Entry 8IO2 (electron microscopy, 3.10 A resolution); this record covers chains B and H of the 17 polymer chains in the assembly.

[Chain B (and H)]
Protein: Ribulose bisphosphate carboxylase large chain
Source organism: Synechococcus sp. (strain ATCC 27144 / PCC 6301 / SAUG 1402/1)
Notes: EC 4.1.1.39; chain H of this document is another copy of the same molecule, construct and numbering; everything in this record applies to it too
UniProtKB: P00880 (RBL_SYNP6); residues 2-472 here = UniProt positions 2-472
Sequence (471 residues; numbered 2 to 472; the number before each row is that of its first residue):
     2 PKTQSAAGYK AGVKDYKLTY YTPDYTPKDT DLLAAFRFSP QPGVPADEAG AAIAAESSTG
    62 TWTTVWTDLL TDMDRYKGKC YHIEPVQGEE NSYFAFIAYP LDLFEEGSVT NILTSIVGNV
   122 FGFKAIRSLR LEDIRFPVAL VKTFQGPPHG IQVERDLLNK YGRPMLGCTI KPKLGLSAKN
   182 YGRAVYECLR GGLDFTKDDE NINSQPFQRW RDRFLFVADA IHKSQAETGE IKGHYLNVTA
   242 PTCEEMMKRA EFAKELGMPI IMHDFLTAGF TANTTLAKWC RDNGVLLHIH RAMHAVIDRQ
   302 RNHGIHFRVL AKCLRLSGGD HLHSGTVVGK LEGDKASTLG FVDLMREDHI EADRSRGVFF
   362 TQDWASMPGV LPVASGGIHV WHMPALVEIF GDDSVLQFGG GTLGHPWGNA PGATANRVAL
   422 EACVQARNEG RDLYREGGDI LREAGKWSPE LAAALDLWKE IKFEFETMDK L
Disordered / not traced: 2-18, 61-74, 331-334, 401-404, 459-472 (chain H: 2-17, 61-73, 175-176, 330-334, 401-404, 409, 459-472)
Curated features (UniProtKB/Swiss-Prot):
  - motif: Glu461 to Glu467 (Interacts with RbcX2)
  - active site (Proton acceptor): Lys172, His291
  - binding site (substrate): Asn120, Thr170, Lys174, Arg292, His324, Ser376
  - binding site (Mg(2+)): Lys198, Asp200, Glu201
  - site: Lys331 (Transition state stabilizer)
  - modified residue: Lys198 (N6-carboxylysine)
  - mutagenesis: Glu49 (E49A/C: Does not form the RbcL8-(RbcX2)8 complex), Ala53 (A53H: Wild-type formation of the RbcL8-(RbcX2)8 complex), Trp67 to Leu71 (Alters the RbcL-RbcS interface, RbcS cannot displace RbcX2 from assembly intermediate), Glu106 (E106Q: Protein aggregates, forms RbcL2-RbcX(2)2 homodimer intermediate poorly), Ala126 (A126Y: Reduced formation of the RbcL8-(RbcX2)8 complex), Arg212 (R212S: Forms stable homodimer in presence of RbcX2 but does not form RbcL8 form), Glu461 to Leu472 (Remains bound to GroEL), Phe464 (F464A: Remains bound to GroEL), Phe466 (F466A: Remains bound to GroEL)

[How chain B and chain H interact]
Contacting residue pairs (12):
  Ser178(B) - Asp157(H)
  Lys180(B) - Asp157(H)  hydrogen bond (side chain-backbone)
  Lys180(B) - Asn160(H)  hydrogen bond
  Lys180(B) - Tyr162(H)  hydrogen bond
  Pro207(B) - Lys143(H)
  Arg210(B) - Arg282(H)
  Arg212(B) - Arg282(H)
  Arg212(B) - Asp283(H)  hydrogen bond (side chain-backbone)
  Arg212(B) - Asn284(H)  hydrogen bond (side chain-backbone)
  Arg212(B) - Gly285(H)
  Asp213(B) - His150(H)
  Asp213(B) - Val154(H)
Interface residues without a listed pair, chain B (8 interface residues in all): Leu216, Phe217
Interface residues without a listed pair, chain H (13 interface residues in all): Leu158, Lys255, Ser367

[Summary]
8 residues of chain B face 13 of chain H across their interface, with 5 hydrogen bonds. Among the polar pairs
are Lys180(B)-Asp157(H), Lys180(B)-Asn160(H) and Lys180(B)-Tyr162(H).
Chain B and chain H are both Ribulose bisphosphate carboxylase large chain (Synechococcus sp. (strain ATCC
27144 / PCC 6301 / SAUG 1402/1)); the structure, The Rubisco assembly intermidate of Arabidopsis thaliana
Rubisco accumulation factor 1 (AtRaf1) and Rubisco large subunit ..., was determined by electron microscopy,
deposited together with 8ILB, 8ILM, 8IOJ and 8IOL.
